PDB entry 5M7L | X-ray diffraction, 3.60 A resolution | chains B and C of the 4 polymer chains in the assembly

# Chain B
Protein: Reaction center protein L chain
Organism: Blastochloris viridis
Reference sequence: P06009 (RCEL_BLAVI); residues 0-273 here correspond to UniProt positions 1-274 (UniProt number = residue number + 1)
Sequence (274 residues; numbered 0 to 273; the number before each row is that of its first residue; numbering starts at 0):
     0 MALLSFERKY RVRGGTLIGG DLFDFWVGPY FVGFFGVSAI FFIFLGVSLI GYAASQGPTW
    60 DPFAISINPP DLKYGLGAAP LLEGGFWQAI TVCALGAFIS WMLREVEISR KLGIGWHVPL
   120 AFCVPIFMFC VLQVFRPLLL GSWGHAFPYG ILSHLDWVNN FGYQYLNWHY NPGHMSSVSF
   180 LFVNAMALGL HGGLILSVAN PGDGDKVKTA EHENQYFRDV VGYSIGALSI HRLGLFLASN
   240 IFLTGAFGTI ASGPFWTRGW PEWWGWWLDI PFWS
Not modelled in the structure: 0
Bound ions: Fe2+: H190, H230 (shared with H217(C), E232(C), H264(C) of chain C)
Residues lining bound ligands:
  - bacteriochlorophyll a (BCL), molecule 1: V46, I49, F97, F128, L131, F146, I150, L151, H153, L154, W156, V157
  - bacteriochlorophyll a (BCL), molecule 2: F97, F121, P124, I125, M127, F128, L131, V157, N158, F160, G161, Y162, W167, H168, G172, H173, S176, V177, L180, F181, I240, F241, G244, A245, G247, T248
  - bacteriochlorophyll a (BCL), molecule 3: V157, Y162, H168, F181
  - bacteriochlorophyll a (BCL), molecule 4: H168, H173, M174, V177, S178, F181, V182, M185
  - bacteriopheophytin b (BPB), molecule 1: F41, I42, G45, I49, I89, C92, A93, A96, F97, W100, E104, V117, A120, F121, V123, P124, F128, F146, P147, Y148, G149, I150, H153, A237, S238, F241
  - bacteriopheophytin b (BPB), molecule 2: F181, A184, M185, L189, F216, V219, V220
  - diacyl glycerol (DGA): P171, M174, S175, S178, W262, W263, W265
  - MPG ([(Z)-octadec-9-enyl] (2R)-2,3-bis(oxidanyl)propanoate), molecule 1: G114, W115, H116, L119, A120, R231, L234, F235, S238
  - MPG, molecule 2: F179, V182, M185, L189, H190, L193, N213, F216, S223, I224, G225, I229, L232, F235, L236, N239, T243
  - menaquinone-7 (MQ7): V26, Y29, F30, V31, G35, I39, I42, W100, R103
Curated features (UniProtKB/Swiss-Prot):
  - binding site ((7R,8Z)-bacteriochlorophyll b): H153, H173
  - binding site (Fe cation): H190, H230
  - binding site (a ubiquinone): F216

# Chain C
Protein: Reaction center protein M chain
Organism: Blastochloris viridis
Reference sequence: P06010 (RCEM_BLAVI); residues 0-323 here correspond to UniProt positions 1-324 (UniProt number = residue number + 1)
Sequence (324 residues; row label = number of the first residue in the row; numbering starts at 0):
     0 MADYQTIYTQ IQARGPHITV SGEWGDNDRV GKPFYSYWLG KIGDAQIGPI YLGASGIAAF
    60 AFGSTAILII LFNMAAEVHF DPLQFFRQFF WLGLYPPKAQ YGMGIPPLHD GGWWLMAGLF
   120 MTLSLGSWWI RVYSRARALG LGTHIAWNFA AAIFFVLCIG CIHPTLVGSW SEGVPFGIWP
   180 HIDWLTAFSI RYGNFYYCPW HGFSIGFAYG CGLLFAAHGA TILAVARFGG DREIEQITDR
   240 GTAVERAALF WRWTIGFNAT IESVHRWGWF FSLMVMVSAS VGILLTGTFV DNWYLWCVKH
   300 GAAPDYPAYL PATPDPASLP GAPK
Not modelled in the structure: 0
Bound ions: Fe2+: H217, E232, H264 (shared with H190(B), H230(B) of chain B)
Residues lining bound ligands:
  - bacteriochlorophyll a (BCL), molecule 1: G62, A65, I66, I69, M120, S123, L124, F148, A151, I152, F154, V155, I158, W183, L184, T185, F187, S188, F194, Y195, C197, H200, S203, I204, A207, Y208, V274, M275, A278, G281, I282
  - bacteriochlorophyll a (BCL), molecule 2: M120, F154, V155, I158, V173, I177, W178, H180, I181, W183, L184
  - bacteriochlorophyll a (BCL), molecule 3: L184, Y195, Y208
  - bacteriochlorophyll a (BCL), molecule 4: Y195, G201, I204, G205, Y208, G209, L212, F270
  - bacteriopheophytin b (BPB), molecule 1: A58, F59, G62, S63, I66, L67, L70, S123, L124, W127, V131, I144, N147, F148, A151, S271, V274, M275
  - bacteriopheophytin b (BPB), molecule 2: Y208, G211, L212, A215, A216, W250, T253, I254
  - diacyl glycerol (DGA): F88, F89, I177
  - MPG ([(Z)-octadec-9-enyl] (2R)-2,3-bis(oxidanyl)propanoate), molecule 1: A1, D2, T5, I6, L222, R226
  - MPG, molecule 2: G30, K31, I46, G47, I49
  - menaquinone-7 (MQ7): L212, L213, A216, H217, T220, V243, A246, A247, W250, I254, F256, N257, A258, T259, I260, V263, W266, F270
  - 15-cis-1,2-dihydroneurosporene (NS5): I66, L70, M73, F88, W113, L114, G117, L118, M120, T121, V155, I158, G159, C160, W169, V173, P174, F175, G176, I177, H180
  - octaprenyl pyrophosphate (OTP; (2E,6E,10E,14E,18E,22E,26E)-3,7,11,15,19,23,27,31-octamethyldotriaconta-2,6,10,14,18,22,26,30-octaenyl trihydrogen diphosphate): Y195, P198, G201, F202, G205, F206, F256, W266, F270, W295, C296, H299, A301
Curated features (UniProtKB/Swiss-Prot):
  - binding site ((7R,8Z)-bacteriochlorophyll b): H180, H200
  - binding site (Fe cation): H217, E232, H264
  - binding site (a ubiquinone): W250

# How chain B and chain C interact
Residue-residue contacts (180):
  A1(B) - R251(C)
  L3(B) - R251(C)
  L3(B) - N257(C)
  F5(B) - R239(C)
  F5(B) - E244(C)
  E6(B) - L248(C)
  E6(B) - R251(C)  salt bridge
  E6(B) - W252(C)  hydrogen bond
  K8(B) - E244(C)  salt bridge
  Y9(B) - T241(C)
  Y9(B) - E244(C)  hydrogen bond
  Y9(B) - R245(C)
  Y9(B) - L248(C)  hydrophobic
  R10(B) - W252(C)
  W25(B) - W252(C)
  P28(B) - R251(C)
  P28(B) - W252(C)
  P28(B) - G255(C)
  Y29(B) - W252(C)
  Y29(B) - T253(C)
  Y29(B) - I254(C)  hydrogen bond (side chain-backbone)
  Y29(B) - G255(C)
  F30(B) - W252(C)  hydrogen bond (backbone-backbone)
  F62(B) - A301(C)
  W100(B) - T253(C)
  R103(B) - W252(C)  hydrogen bond (side chain-backbone)
  R103(B) - T253(C)  hydrogen bond (side chain-backbone)
  E104(B) - F249(C)
  E104(B) - W250(C)
  E104(B) - T253(C)
  I107(B) - F249(C)  hydrophobic
  I107(B) - W252(C)
  I107(B) - T253(C)
  S108(B) - F249(C)
  K110(B) - W252(C)
  L111(B) - R245(C)  hydrogen bond (backbone-side chain)
  L111(B) - F249(C)
  L111(B) - W252(C)  hydrophobic
  G112(B) - F227(C)
  I113(B) - A223(C)
  I113(B) - V224(C)  hydrophobic
  I113(B) - F227(C)  hydrophobic
  G114(B) - A223(C)  hydrogen bond (backbone-backbone)
  H116(B) - T5(C)  hydrogen bond
  H116(B) - A219(C)
  H116(B) - L222(C)
  H116(B) - A223(C)
  V117(B) - A216(C)
  V117(B) - A219(C)
  V117(B) - T220(C)
  V117(B) - F249(C)  hydrophobic
  V117(B) - W250(C)  hydrophobic
  A120(B) - A215(C)
  L151(B) - A301(C)
  L151(B) - P303(C)
  S152(B) - Y305(C)
  L154(B) - Y195(C)
  D155(B) - Y196(C)  hydrogen bond
  D155(B) - P303(C)
  D155(B) - Y305(C)  hydrogen bond
  V157(B) - Y195(C)
  N158(B) - N193(C)  hydrogen bond
  N158(B) - Y195(C)
  Y162(B) - T185(C)
  H168(B) - I181(C)
  H168(B) - L184(C)
  H168(B) - T185(C)
  Y169(B) - W178(C)  hydrophobic
  Y169(B) - D182(C)  hydrogen bond
  M174(B) - W178(C)  hydrophobic
  L180(B) - A207(C)
  N183(B) - C210(C)  hydrogen bond (side chain-backbone)
  N183(B) - G211(C)
  A184(B) - C210(C)  hydrophobic
  A184(B) - S271(C)  hydrogen bond (backbone-side chain)
  L187(B) - C210(C)  hydrophobic
  L187(B) - F214(C)  hydrophobic
  L187(B) - G267(C)
  G188(B) - N147(C)
  G188(B) - W268(C)
  G188(B) - S271(C)
  L189(B) - I144(C)  hydrophobic
  H190(B) - F214(C)
  H190(B) - E232(C)  salt bridge
  H190(B) - H264(C)
  G191(B) - H264(C)
  G192(B) - H143(C)
  G192(B) - I144(C)
  G192(B) - W268(C)
  L193(B) - I144(C)
  I194(B) - E232(C)
  I194(B) - I233(C)
  I194(B) - I236(C)  hydrophobic
  I194(B) - H264(C)
  L195(B) - H143(C)
  L195(B) - H264(C)
  L195(B) - R265(C)
  S196(B) - L140(C)
  S196(B) - G141(C)  hydrogen bond (backbone-backbone)
  S196(B) - H143(C)  hydrogen bond (backbone-side chain)
  V197(B) - L140(C)  hydrophobic
  V197(B) - I233(C)  hydrophobic
  N199(B) - G141(C)
  N199(B) - H143(C)
  N199(B) - E261(C)  hydrogen bond
  N199(B) - R265(C)
  P200(B) - G139(C)
  P200(B) - L140(C)  hydrophobic
  P200(B) - G141(C)
  V206(B) - I233(C)  hydrophobic
  K207(B) - L138(C)
  K207(B) - G139(C)  hydrogen bond (side chain-backbone)
  K207(B) - L140(C)
  K207(B) - I233(C)
  E210(B) - I17(C)
  E210(B) - V19(C)
  H211(B) - V19(C)
  H211(B) - L138(C)
  E212(B) - I233(C)
  Q214(B) - V19(C)  hydrogen bond (side chain-backbone)
  Q214(B) - R28(C)
  Y215(B) - V131(C)  hydrogen bond (side chain-backbone)
  Y215(B) - R134(C)
  Y215(B) - A135(C)
  Y215(B) - L138(C)  hydrophobic
  Y215(B) - L140(C)  hydrophobic
  Y215(B) - I144(C)  hydrophobic
  R217(B) - D43(C)  salt bridge
  R217(B) - Q45(C)
  R217(B) - P48(C)
  R217(B) - I49(C)
  R217(B) - Y50(C)
  D218(B) - R28(C)  salt bridge
  D218(B) - I49(C)
  D218(B) - Y50(C)  hydrogen bond (backbone-backbone)
  D218(B) - R130(C)  hydrogen bond (backbone-side chain)
  D218(B) - R134(C)  salt bridge
  D218(B) - L138(C)
  V219(B) - W127(C)
  V219(B) - R130(C)  hydrogen bond (backbone-side chain)
  V220(B) - I49(C)
  G221(B) - G47(C)  hydrogen bond (backbone-backbone)
  G221(B) - P48(C)
  G221(B) - I49(C)
  Y222(B) - L38(C)
  Y222(B) - G42(C)
  Y222(B) - D43(C)  hydrogen bond (side chain-backbone)
  Y222(B) - Q45(C)
  S223(B) - D43(C)
  I224(B) - G42(C)
  I224(B) - D43(C)  hydrogen bond (backbone-backbone)
  A226(B) - D230(C)
  L227(B) - D230(C)
  S228(B) - I41(C)  hydrogen bond (side chain-backbone)
  S228(B) - G42(C)
  I229(B) - F214(C)
  H230(B) - H217(C)
  H230(B) - G218(C)
  H230(B) - I221(C)
  H230(B) - E232(C)  salt bridge
  R231(B) - Q4(C)  hydrogen bond (side chain-backbone)
  R231(B) - T5(C)  hydrogen bond (side chain-backbone)
  R231(B) - I6(C)
  R231(B) - I41(C)
  G233(B) - F214(C)
  L234(B) - F214(C)
  L234(B) - A215(C)
  L234(B) - L222(C)  hydrophobic
  A237(B) - G211(C)
  A237(B) - A215(C)  hydrophobic
  W263(B) - W178(C)
  W266(B) - F85(C)
  W266(B) - R86(C)  hydrogen bond (side chain-backbone)
  L267(B) - R86(C)  hydrogen bond (backbone-side chain)
  L267(B) - W90(C)  hydrophobic
  W272(B) - L82(C)
  W272(B) - Q83(C)  hydrogen bond (backbone-side chain)
  W272(B) - F85(C)  hydrophobic
  W272(B) - R86(C)  hydrogen bond (backbone-side chain)
  S273(B) - R86(C)
Other interface residues (no listed pair), chain B (87 interface residues in all): S4, D70, N166, A198, F216, I240, F271
Other interface residues (no listed pair), chain C (93 interface residues in all): Y7, T18, S20, I46, Y208, L213, A225, E234, T237, A247, A302, Y308

# Overview
87 residues of chain B face 93 of chain C across their interface, with 34 hydrogen bonds and 7 salt bridges.
Polar contacts include E6(B)-R251(C), K8(B)-E244(C) and H190(B)-E232(C). Diacyl glycerol, bacteriochlorophyll
a and bacteriopheophytin b are bound between chain B and chain C.
Here chain B is Reaction center protein L chain and chain C is Reaction center protein M chain, both from
Blastochloris viridis. Entry 5M7L (Blastochloris viridis photosynthetic reaction center synchrotron structure)
was determined by X-ray diffraction (same publication as 5M7J and 5M7K).
